Entry 9CGX (electron microscopy, 2.97 A resolution); this record covers chains C and E of the 6 polymer chains in the assembly.

Chain C (and E):
Molecule: Isoform Fetal-tau of Microtubule-associated protein tau
Organism: Homo sapiens
Notes: chain E of this document is another copy of the same molecule, construct and numbering; everything in this record applies to it too
UniProtKB: P10636 (TAU_HUMAN), isoform P10636-2; residues 90-441 here correspond to UniProt positions 1-352 (UniProt number = residue number - 89)
Sequence (352 residues; each row starts with the number of its first residue):
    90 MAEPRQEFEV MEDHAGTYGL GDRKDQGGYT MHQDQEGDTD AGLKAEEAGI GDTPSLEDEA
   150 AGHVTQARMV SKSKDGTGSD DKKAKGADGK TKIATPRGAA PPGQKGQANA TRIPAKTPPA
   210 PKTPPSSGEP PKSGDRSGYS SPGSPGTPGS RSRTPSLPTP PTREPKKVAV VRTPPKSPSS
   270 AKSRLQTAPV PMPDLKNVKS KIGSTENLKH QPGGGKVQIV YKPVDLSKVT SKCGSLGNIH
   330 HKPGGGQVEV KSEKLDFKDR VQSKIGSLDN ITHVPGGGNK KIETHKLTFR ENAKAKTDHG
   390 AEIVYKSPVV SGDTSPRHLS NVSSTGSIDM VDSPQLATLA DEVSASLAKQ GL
Not modelled in the structure: 90-306, 381-441
Swiss-Prot annotation at these positions:
  - site (Not glycated): K113, K133
  - modified residue: A91 (N-acetylalanine), Y107 (Phosphotyrosine), Y118 (Phosphotyrosine), T200 (Phosphothreonine)
  - cross-link: K133 (Glycyl lysine isopeptide (Lys-Gly) (interchain with G-Cter in ubiquitin))

Interface between chain C and chain E:
Contacting residue pairs (170):
  Q307(C) with Q307(E), hydrogen bond
  I308(C) with Q307(E), hydrogen bond (backbone-backbone); I308(E); V309(E), hydrogen bond (backbone-backbone)
  V309(C) with V309(E)
  Y310(C) with V309(E), hydrogen bond (backbone-backbone); Y310(E), hydrophobic; K311(E), hydrogen bond (backbone-backbone); P312(E)
  K311(C) with K311(E)
  P312(C) with P312(E); V313(E), hydrogen bond (backbone-backbone)
  V313(C) with V313(E)
  D314(C) with V313(E), hydrogen bond (backbone-backbone); D314(E); L315(E), hydrogen bond (backbone-backbone); S316(E)
  L315(C) with L315(E), hydrophobic
  S316(C) with S316(E); K317(E), hydrogen bond (backbone-backbone)
  K317(C) with K317(E)
  V318(C) with K317(E), hydrogen bond (backbone-backbone); V318(E); T319(E), hydrogen bond (backbone-backbone)
  T319(C) with T319(E)
  S320(C) with T319(E), hydrogen bond (backbone-backbone); S320(E); K321(E), hydrogen bond (backbone-backbone)
  K321(C) with K321(E)
  C322(C) with K321(E), hydrogen bond (backbone-backbone); C322(E); G323(E), hydrogen bond (backbone-backbone)
  G323(C) with G323(E), hydrogen bond (backbone-backbone); S324(E)
  S324(C) with S324(E)
  L325(C) with C322(E), hydrophobic; S324(E), hydrogen bond (backbone-backbone); L325(E), hydrophobic; G326(E), hydrogen bond (backbone-backbone)
  G326(C) with N327(E)
  N327(C) with N327(E), hydrogen bond
  I328(C) with N327(E), hydrogen bond (backbone-backbone); I328(E); H329(E), hydrogen bond (backbone-backbone)
  H329(C) with H329(E)
  H330(C) with H329(E), hydrogen bond (backbone-backbone); H330(E), hydrogen bond; K331(E), hydrogen bond (backbone-backbone)
  K331(C) with K331(E)
  P332(C) with K331(E); P332(E); G333(E), hydrogen bond (backbone-backbone)
  G334(C) with G333(E); G334(E)
  G335(C) with G335(E); Q336(E), hydrogen bond (backbone-backbone)
  Q336(C) with Q336(E)
  V337(C) with Q336(E), hydrogen bond (backbone-backbone); V337(E); E338(E), hydrogen bond (backbone-backbone)
  E338(C) with E338(E); K340(E), salt bridge
  V339(C) with E338(E), hydrogen bond (backbone-backbone); V339(E); K340(E), hydrogen bond (backbone-backbone)
  K340(C) with K340(E)
  S341(C) with K340(E), hydrogen bond (side chain-backbone); S341(E)
  E342(C) with S341(E); E342(E), hydrogen bond (backbone-backbone); K343(E), hydrogen bond (backbone-backbone)
  K343(C) with E342(E), salt bridge; K343(E)
  L344(C) with K343(E), hydrogen bond (backbone-backbone); L344(E); D345(E), hydrogen bond (backbone-backbone)
  D345(C) with D345(E)
  F346(C) with D345(E); F346(E), hydrophobic; K347(E), hydrogen bond (backbone-backbone); V350(E)
  K347(C) with K347(E)
  D348(C) with K347(E), hydrogen bond (backbone-backbone); D348(E), hydrogen bond (backbone-backbone); R349(E), salt bridge
  R349(C) with D348(E), hydrogen bond (backbone-backbone); R349(E)
  V350(C) with V350(E); Q351(E), hydrogen bond (backbone-backbone)
  Q351(C) with Q351(E), hydrogen bond
  S352(C) with Q351(E), hydrogen bond (backbone-backbone); S352(E); K353(E), hydrogen bond (backbone-backbone)
  K353(C) with K353(E)
  I354(C) with K353(E), hydrogen bond (backbone-backbone); I354(E); G355(E), hydrogen bond (backbone-backbone)
  G355(C) with V337(E); V339(E); G355(E), hydrogen bond (backbone-backbone); S356(E), hydrogen bond (backbone-backbone)
  S356(C) with S356(E)
  L357(C) with G335(E); Q336(E); V337(E), hydrophobic; S356(E), hydrogen bond (backbone-backbone); L357(E); D358(E)
  D358(C) with K353(E), salt bridge; S356(E), hydrogen bond; D358(E), hydrogen bond (side chain-backbone)
  N359(C) with H330(E); P332(E); D358(E), hydrogen bond (backbone-backbone); N359(E), hydrogen bond; I360(E), hydrogen bond (backbone-backbone)
  I360(C) with I360(E)
  T361(C) with I328(E); H330(E); I360(E), hydrogen bond (backbone-backbone); T361(E); H362(E), hydrogen bond (backbone-backbone)
  H362(C) with H362(E), hydrogen bond
  V363(C) with L325(E); I328(E), hydrophobic; H362(E), hydrogen bond (backbone-backbone); V363(E)
  P364(C) with P364(E)
  G365(C) with C322(E); L325(E); P364(E), hydrogen bond (backbone-backbone); G365(E)
  G366(C) with S320(E); G366(E); G367(E), hydrogen bond (backbone-backbone); N368(E)
  N368(C) with V318(E); T319(E); S320(E); N368(E), hydrogen bond; K369(E), hydrogen bond (backbone-backbone)
  K369(C) with K369(E)
  K370(C) with D314(E), salt bridge; S316(E), hydrogen bond; V318(E); K369(E), hydrogen bond (backbone-backbone); K370(E); I371(E), hydrogen bond (backbone-backbone)
  I371(C) with I371(E)
  E372(C) with I371(E), hydrogen bond (backbone-backbone); E372(E); T373(E)
  T373(C) with T373(E)
  H374(C) with Y310(E); T373(E), hydrogen bond (backbone-backbone); H374(E); K375(E), hydrogen bond (backbone-backbone)
  K375(C) with K375(E)
  L376(C) with Y310(E), hydrophobic; K375(E), hydrogen bond (backbone-backbone); L376(E); T377(E), hydrogen bond (backbone-backbone)
  T377(C) with T377(E)
  F378(C) with I308(E), hydrophobic; T377(E), hydrogen bond (backbone-backbone); F378(E), hydrophobic; R379(E), hydrogen bond (backbone-backbone)
  R379(C) with R379(E), hydrogen bond (backbone-backbone); E380(E), hydrogen bond (backbone-backbone)
  E380(C) with E380(E)
Also at the interface, not in a pair above, chain C (74 interface residues in all): G333, G367

In short:
Chain C and chain E each contribute 74 residues to their interface; the contacts include 73 hydrogen bonds and
5 salt bridges. Among the polar pairs are E338(C)-K340(E), K343(C)-E342(E) and D348(C)-R349(E).
Both chains are Isoform Fetal-tau of Microtubule-associated protein tau (Homo sapiens). Entry 9CGX
(Alzheimer's Disease Seeded 0N3R Tau Fibrils) was determined by electron microscopy (same publication as
9CGZ).
